PDB entry 8PLZ | electron microscopy, 1.90 A resolution | chains H and I of the 3 polymer chains in the assembly

[Chain H]
Molecule: CDK-activating kinase assembly factor MAT1
From: Homo sapiens
Reference sequence: P51948 (MAT1_HUMAN), isoform P51948-1; numbering as in UniProt (aligned over 220-309)
Amino-acid sequence (93 residues; each row starts with the number of its first residue):
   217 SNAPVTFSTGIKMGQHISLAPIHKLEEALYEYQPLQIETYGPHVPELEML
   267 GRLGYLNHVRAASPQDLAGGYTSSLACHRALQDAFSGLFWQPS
Disordered / not traced: 217-243, 309
Construct notes: expression tag (217-219)

[Chain I]
Molecule: Cyclin-H
From: Homo sapiens
Reference sequence: P51946 (CCNH_HUMAN); residue numbers follow UniProt; this construct covers 1-323
Amino-acid sequence (324 residues; each row starts with the number of its first residue; numbering starts at 0):
     0 XMYHNSSQKRHWTFSSEEQLARLRADANRKFRCKAVANGKVLPNDPVFLE
    50 PHEEMTLCKYYEKRLLEFCSVFKPAMPRSVVGTACMYFKRFYLNNSVMEY
   100 HPRIIMLTCAFLACKVDEFNVSSPQFVGNLRESPLGQEKALEQILEYELL
   150 LIQQLNFHLIVHNPYRPFEGFLIDLKTRYPILENPEILRKTADDFLNRIA
   200 LTDAYLLYTPSQIALTAILSSASRAGITMESYLSESLMLKENRTCLSQLL
   250 DIMKSMRNLVKKYEPPRSEEVAVLKQKLERCHSAELALNVITKKRKGYED
   300 DDYVSKKSKHEEEEWTDDDLVESL
Disordered / not traced: 39-43, 285-323
Modified / non-standard residues: ACE (acetyl group) at position 0
Construct notes: acetylation (0)
Curated features (UniProtKB/Swiss-Prot):
  - modified residue: Ser-5 (Phosphoserine), Ser-132 (Phosphoserine), Ser-304 (Phosphoserine), Thr-315 (Phosphothreonine), Ser-322 (Phosphoserine)
  - mutagenesis: Ser-5 (S5A: No effect on the transcriptional activity of the reconstituted TFIIH complex), Ser-304 (S304A: No effect on the transcriptional activity of the reconstituted TFIIH complex)

[How chain H and chain I interact]
Contacting residue pairs (54):
  Ile-253(H) with His-3(I)
  Glu-254(H) with His-3(I)
  Thr-255(H) with His-3(I)
  Leu-269(H) with Thr-176(I)
  Gly-270(H) with Thr-176(I)
  Tyr-271(H) with Ile-172(I), hydrophobic; Asp-173(I), hydrogen bond; Thr-176(I); Arg-177(I), hydrogen bond
  His-274(H) with Lys-175(I); Thr-176(I), hydrogen bond
  Val-275(H) with Ile-172(I), hydrophobic
  Cys-293(H) with Ile-172(I), hydrophobic
  Arg-295(H) with Arg-165(I)
  Ala-296(H) with Arg-165(I); Gly-169(I); Ile-172(I), hydrophobic
  Leu-297(H) with Gly-169(I); Ile-172(I), hydrophobic; Asp-173(I)
  Asp-299(H) with Met-1(I); Arg-165(I), salt bridge; Pro-166(I); Ser-210(I)
  Ala-300(H) with Pro-166(I); Gly-169(I); Phe-170(I); Ser-210(I)
  Phe-301(H) with Phe-170(I), hydrophobic; Asp-173(I)
  Ser-302(H) with Tyr-2(I); His-3(I), hydrogen bond; Ser-210(I), hydrogen bond (backbone-side chain)
  Gly-303(H) with Thr-208(I), hydrogen bond (backbone-side chain); Ser-210(I); Gln-211(I), hydrogen bond (backbone-side chain)
  Leu-304(H) with Phe-170(I), hydrophobic; Ser-210(I), hydrogen bond (backbone-side chain); Gln-211(I), hydrogen bond (backbone-side chain); Leu-214(I), hydrophobic; Leu-236(I), hydrophobic; Leu-248(I)
  Phe-305(H) with Leu-238(I), hydrophobic; Cys-244(I), hydrophobic; Leu-248(I), hydrophobic
  Trp-306(H) with Tyr-2(I); Lys-8(I); Thr-12(I); Thr-208(I); Gln-211(I), hydrogen bond (backbone-side chain)
  Gln-307(H) with Ile-251(I)
  Pro-308(H) with Thr-12(I); Phe-13(I); Leu-206(I)
Other interface residues (no listed pair), chain H (25 interface residues in all): Tyr-256, Pro-258, Gln-298
Other interface residues (no listed pair), chain I (30 interface residues in all): ACE_0, Asn-4, Ser-14, Tyr-231, Gln-247

[Summary]
25 residues of chain H face 30 of chain I across their interface, with 10 hydrogen bonds and 1 salt bridge.
Polar contacts include Asp-299(H)/Arg-165(I), Tyr-271(H)/Asp-173(I) and Tyr-271(H)/Arg-177(I). Curated
annotation (UniProt) lists 2 mutagenesis sites on chain I.
Chain H is CDK-activating kinase assembly factor MAT1 and chain I is Cyclin-H, both from Homo sapiens; the
structure, Cryo-EM structure of CAK in complex with inhibitor CT7030, was determined by electron microscopy
together with 8ORM, 8P6V, 8P6W, 8P6X, 8P6Y, 8P6Z and 11 further entries from the same study.
